8PIM - chains I and J of the 9 polymer chains in the assembly; structure by electron microscopy, 3.40 A resolution.

# Chain I
Molecule: DNA-directed RNA polymerase subunit beta
Source organism: Escherichia coli
Notes: EC 2.7.7.6
UniProt: P0A8V2 (RPOB_ECOLI); numbering as in UniProt (aligned over 1-1342)
Chain sequence (1342 residues; each row starts with the number of its first residue):
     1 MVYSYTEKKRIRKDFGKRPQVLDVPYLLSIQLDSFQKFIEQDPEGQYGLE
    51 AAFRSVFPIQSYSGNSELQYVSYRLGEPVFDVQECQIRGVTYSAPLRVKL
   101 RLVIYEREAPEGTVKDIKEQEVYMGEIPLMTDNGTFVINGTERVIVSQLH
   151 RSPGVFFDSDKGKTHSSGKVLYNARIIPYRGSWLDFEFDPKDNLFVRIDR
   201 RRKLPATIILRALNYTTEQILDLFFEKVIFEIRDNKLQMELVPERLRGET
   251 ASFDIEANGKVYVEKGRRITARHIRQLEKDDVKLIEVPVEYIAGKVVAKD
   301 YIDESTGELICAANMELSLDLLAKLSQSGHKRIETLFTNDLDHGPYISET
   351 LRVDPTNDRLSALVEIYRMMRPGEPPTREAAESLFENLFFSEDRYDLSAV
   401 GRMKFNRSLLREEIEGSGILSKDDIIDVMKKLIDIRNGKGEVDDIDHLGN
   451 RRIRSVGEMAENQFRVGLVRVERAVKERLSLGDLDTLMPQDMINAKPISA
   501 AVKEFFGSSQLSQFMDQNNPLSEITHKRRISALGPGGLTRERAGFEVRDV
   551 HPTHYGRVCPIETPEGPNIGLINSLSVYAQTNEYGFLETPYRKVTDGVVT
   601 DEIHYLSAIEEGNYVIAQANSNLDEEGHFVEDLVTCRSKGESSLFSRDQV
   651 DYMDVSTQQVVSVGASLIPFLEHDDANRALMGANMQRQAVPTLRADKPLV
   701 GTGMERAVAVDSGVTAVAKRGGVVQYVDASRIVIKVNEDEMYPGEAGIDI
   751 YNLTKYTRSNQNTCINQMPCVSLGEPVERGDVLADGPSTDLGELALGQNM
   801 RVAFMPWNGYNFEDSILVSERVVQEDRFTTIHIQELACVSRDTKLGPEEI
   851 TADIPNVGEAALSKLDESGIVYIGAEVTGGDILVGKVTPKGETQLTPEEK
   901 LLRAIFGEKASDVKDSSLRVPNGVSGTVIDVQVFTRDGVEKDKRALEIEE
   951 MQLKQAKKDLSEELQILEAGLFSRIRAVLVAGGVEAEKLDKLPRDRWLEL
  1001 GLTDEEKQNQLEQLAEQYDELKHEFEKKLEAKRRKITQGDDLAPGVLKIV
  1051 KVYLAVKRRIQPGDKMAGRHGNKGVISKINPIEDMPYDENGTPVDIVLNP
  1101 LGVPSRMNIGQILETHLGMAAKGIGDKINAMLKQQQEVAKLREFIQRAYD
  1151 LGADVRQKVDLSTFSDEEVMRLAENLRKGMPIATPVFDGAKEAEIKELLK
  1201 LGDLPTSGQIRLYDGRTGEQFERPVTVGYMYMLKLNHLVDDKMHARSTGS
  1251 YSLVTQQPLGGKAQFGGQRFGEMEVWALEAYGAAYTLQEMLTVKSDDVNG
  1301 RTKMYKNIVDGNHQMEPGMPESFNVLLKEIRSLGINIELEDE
Disordered / not traced: 891-911
Curated features (UniProtKB/Swiss-Prot):
  - modified residue (N6-acetyllysine): Lys1022, Lys1200

# Chain J
Molecule: DNA-directed RNA polymerase subunit beta'
Source organism: Escherichia coli
Notes: EC 2.7.7.6
UniProt: P0A8T7 (RPOC_ECOLI); residue numbers follow UniProt; this construct covers 2-1407
Chain sequence (1416 residues; each row starts with the number of its first residue):
     1 VKDLLKFLKAQTKTEEFDAIKIALASPDMIRSWSFGEVKKPETINYRTFK
    51 PERDGLFCARIFGPVKDYECLCGKYKRLKHRGVICEKCGVEVTQTKVRRE
   101 RMGHIELASPTAHIWFLKSLPSRIGLLLDMPLRDIERVLYFESYVVIEGG
   151 MTNLERQQILTEEQYLDALEEFGDEFDAKMGAEAIQALLKSMDLEQECEQ
   201 LREELNETNSETKRKKLTKRIKLLEAFVQSGNKPEWMILTVLPVLPPDLR
   251 PLVPLDGGRFATSDLNDLYRRVINRNNRLKRLLDLAAPDIIVRNEKRMLQ
   301 EAVDALLDNGRRGRAITGSNKRPLKSLADMIKGKQGRFRQNLLGKRVDYS
   351 GRSVITVGPYLRLHQCGLPKKMALELFKPFIYGKLELRGLATTIKAAKKM
   401 VEREEAVVWDILDEVIREHPVLLNRAPTLHRLGIQAFEPVLIEGKAIQLH
   451 PLVCAAYNADFDGDQMAVHVPLTLEAQLEARALMMSTNNILSPANGEPII
   501 VPSQDVVLGLYYMTRDCVNAKGEGMVLTGPKEAERLYRSGLASLHARVKV
   551 RITEYEKDANGELVAKTSLKDTTVGRAILWMIVPKGLPYSIVNQALGKKA
   601 ISKMLNTCYRILGLKPTVIFADQIMYTGFAYAARSGASVGIDDMVIPEKK
   651 HEIISEAEAEVAEIQEQFQSGLVTAGERYNKVIDIWAAANDRVSKAMMDN
   701 LQTETVINRDGQEEKQVSFNSIYMMADSGARGSAAQIRQLAGMRGLMAKP
   751 DGSIIETPITANFREGLNVLQYFISTHGARKGLADTALKTANSGYLTRRL
   801 VDVAQDLVVTEDDCGTHEGIMMTPVIEGGDVKEPLRDRVLGRVTAEDVLK
   851 PGTADILVPRNTLLHEQWCDLLEENSVDAVKVRSVVSCDTDFGVCAHCYG
   901 RDLARGHIINKGEAIGVIAAQSIGEPGTQLTMRTFHIGGAASRAAAESSI
   951 QVKNKGSIKLSNVKSVVNSSGKLVITSRNTELKLIDEFGRTKESYKVPYG
  1001 AVLAKGDGEQVAGGETVANWDPHTMPVITEVSGFVRFTDMIDGQTITRQT
  1051 DELTGLSSLVVLDSAERTAGGKDLRPALKIVDAQGNDVLIPGTDMPAQYF
  1101 LPGKAIVQLEDGVQISSGDTLARIPQESGGTKDITGGLPRVADLFEARRP
  1151 KEPAILAEISGIVSFGKETKGKRRLVITPVDGSDPYEEMIPKWRQLNVFE
  1201 GERVERGDVISDGPEAPHDILRLRGVHAVTRYIVNEVQDVYRLQGVKIND
  1251 KHIEVIVRQMLRKATIVNAGSSDFLEGEQVEYSRVKIANRELEANGKVGA
  1301 TYSRDLLGITKASLATESFISAASFQETTRVLTEAAVAGKRDELRGLKEN
  1351 VIVGRLIPAGTGYAYHQDRMRRRAAGEAPAAPQVTAEDASASLAELLNAG
  1401 LGGSDNELEVHHHHHH
Disordered / not traced: 1-14, 936-946, 1127-1133, 1376-1416
Differences from the reference sequence: expression tag (1, 1408-1416)
Bound ions: Zn2+ site 1: Cys70, Cys72, Cys85, Cys88; Mg2+: Asp460, Asp462 (shared with 2 residues of chain R); Zn2+ site 2: Cys814, Cys888, Cys895, Cys898
Curated features (UniProtKB/Swiss-Prot):
  - binding site (Zn(2+)): Cys70, Cys72, Cys85, Cys88, Cys814, Cys888, Cys895, Cys898
  - binding site (Mg(2+)): Asp460, Asp462, Asp464
  - modified residue: Lys983 (N6-acetyllysine)

# Chain I / chain J interface
Residue-residue contacts (326; chain I residue first):
  Ser166(I) - Lys1151(J)
  Ser167(I) - Trp1193(J)
  Phe545(I) - Ala784(J)  hydrophobic
  Phe545(I) - Arg933(J)
  Arg548(I) - Arg780(J)  hydrogen bond (backbone-side chain)
  Asp549(I) - Pro750(J)
  Val550(I) - Pro750(J)
  Val550(I) - His777(J)  hydrogen bond (backbone-side chain)
  Val550(I) - Arg780(J)
  His551(I) - Phe773(J)
  Pro552(I) - Phe773(J)
  Tyr555(I) - Val769(J)
  Tyr555(I) - Phe773(J)
  Pro560(I) - Phe773(J)  hydrophobic
  Pro560(I) - Thr776(J)
  Pro560(I) - Arg780(J)
  Ile561(I) - Tyr772(J)  hydrophobic
  Ile561(I) - Thr776(J)
  Thr563(I) - Arg780(J)
  Glu565(I) - Leu783(J)
  Gly566(I) - Ala787(J)
  Ile569(I) - Leu783(J)  hydrophobic
  Gly570(I) - Arg780(J)
  Asn573(I) - Arg780(J)
  Gln618(I) - Asn768(J)
  Asn620(I) - Asn768(J)
  Asn620(I) - Val769(J)
  Thr635(I) - Leu770(J)
  Arg637(I) - Leu770(J)
  Ser642(I) - Thr757(J)  hydrogen bond
  Ser642(I) - Leu770(J)
  Thr657(I) - Val769(J)
  Val660(I) - Phe773(J)  hydrophobic
  Leu671(I) - Tyr772(J)  hydrogen bond (backbone-side chain)
  Glu672(I) - Gly766(J)
  Glu672(I) - Leu767(J)
  Glu672(I) - Tyr772(J)
  His673(I) - Phe763(J)  hydrogen bond (side chain-backbone)
  His673(I) - Arg764(J)  hydrogen bond (side chain-backbone)
  His673(I) - Glu765(J)  hydrogen bond (side chain-backbone)
  His673(I) - Gly766(J)
  Asp674(I) - Phe763(J)
  Asp674(I) - Tyr772(J)  hydrogen bond (backbone-side chain)
  Asp675(I) - Phe763(J)
  Asp675(I) - Tyr772(J)  hydrogen bond (backbone-side chain)
  Ala676(I) - Tyr772(J)
  Ala676(I) - Ala779(J)  hydrophobic
  Asn677(I) - Ala779(J)
  Asn677(I) - Leu783(J)
  Ala679(I) - Tyr772(J)
  Phe804(I) - Ala637(J)
  Phe804(I) - Ser638(J)  hydrogen bond (backbone-side chain)
  Met805(I) - Ala633(J)
  Met805(I) - Gly636(J)
  Met805(I) - Ala637(J)
  Pro806(I) - Asp505(J)
  Pro806(I) - Ala632(J)
  Pro806(I) - Ala633(J)
  Pro806(I) - Ala637(J)
  Trp807(I) - Ala633(J)  hydrophobic
  Asn808(I) - Pro359(J)
  Asn808(I) - Phe629(J)
  Asn808(I) - Ala633(J)
  Gly809(I) - Val357(J)
  Gly809(I) - Pro359(J)
  Gly809(I) - Phe629(J)
  Tyr810(I) - Val357(J)
  Tyr810(I) - Pro359(J)
  Phe812(I) - Pro451(J)
  Phe812(I) - Phe461(J)  hydrophobic
  Phe812(I) - Gln504(J)
  Phe812(I) - Asp505(J)
  Phe812(I) - Phe629(J)  hydrophobic
  Glu813(I) - Gln504(J)  hydrogen bond
  Asp814(I) - Phe461(J)
  Ser815(I) - Val357(J)
  Ser815(I) - Phe461(J)
  Arg841(I) - Asp256(J)
  Arg841(I) - Gly257(J)
  Gly1063(I) - Val354(J)
  Gly1063(I) - Ala446(J)
  Lys1065(I) - Asp462(J)
  Lys1073(I) - Asp462(J)
  Gly1074(I) - Phe461(J)
  Val1075(I) - Phe461(J)
  Val1075(I) - Gly463(J)
  Ile1076(I) - Thr356(J)
  Ser1077(I) - Val357(J)
  Asn1099(I) - Asp505(J)  hydrogen bond
  Pro1100(I) - Ala637(J)
  Pro1100(I) - Ser638(J)
  Pro1100(I) - Val639(J)  hydrophobic
  Leu1101(I) - Gln504(J)
  Leu1101(I) - Leu508(J)  hydrophobic
  Leu1101(I) - Met725(J)  hydrophobic
  Leu1101(I) - Ala730(J)  hydrophobic
  Leu1101(I) - Arg731(J)
  Val1103(I) - Val639(J)  hydrophobic
  Pro1104(I) - Ile722(J)  hydrophobic
  Pro1104(I) - Met725(J)  hydrophobic
  Pro1104(I) - Leu740(J)  hydrophobic
  Ser1105(I) - Arg731(J)  hydrogen bond
  Ser1105(I) - Gly732(J)
  Ser1105(I) - Gln736(J)
  Arg1106(I) - Arg731(J)
  Met1107(I) - Gln736(J)
  Met1107(I) - Gln739(J)  hydrogen bond
  Met1107(I) - Leu740(J)  hydrophobic
  Met1107(I) - Phe763(J)  hydrophobic
  Ile1109(I) - Met644(J)  hydrophobic
  Ile1109(I) - Leu740(J)  hydrophobic
  Ile1112(I) - Val639(J)  hydrophobic
  Ile1112(I) - Ile641(J)
  Leu1113(I) - Ile641(J)  hydrophobic
  His1116(I) - Ile641(J)
  Phe1187(I) - Leu767(J)
  Phe1187(I) - Asn768(J)
  Phe1187(I) - Val769(J)  hydrophobic
  Phe1187(I) - Tyr772(J)  hydrophobic
  Glu1192(I) - Ile641(J)
  Glu1192(I) - Arg764(J)  salt bridge
  Gln1209(I) - Gly640(J)
  Gln1209(I) - Asp643(J)
  Glu1219(I) - Arg538(J)  salt bridge
  Glu1219(I) - Arg634(J)  salt bridge
  Phe1221(I) - Ala633(J)
  Phe1221(I) - Arg634(J)
  Glu1222(I) - Tyr512(J)  hydrogen bond
  Glu1222(I) - Tyr537(J)  hydrogen bond
  Glu1222(I) - Arg634(J)
  Glu1222(I) - Ser635(J)
  Arg1223(I) - Tyr512(J)
  Arg1223(I) - Ser635(J)  hydrogen bond (backbone-backbone)
  Arg1223(I) - Gly636(J)
  Arg1223(I) - Phe719(J)  hydrogen bond (side chain-backbone)
  Arg1223(I) - Ser721(J)  hydrogen bond
  Pro1224(I) - Gly636(J)
  Val1225(I) - Gly636(J)
  Val1225(I) - Ser638(J)
  Thr1226(I) - Ser638(J)  hydrogen bond (backbone-side chain)
  Thr1226(I) - Val639(J)  hydrogen bond (side chain-backbone)
  Thr1226(I) - Gly640(J)
  Val1239(I) - Val354(J)  hydrophobic
  Val1239(I) - Lys445(J)
  Asp1240(I) - Lys445(J)
  Lys1242(I) - Arg352(J)
  Lys1242(I) - Gln465(J)
  Met1243(I) - Arg352(J)
  Met1243(I) - Lys445(J)
  His1244(I) - Gly351(J)
  His1244(I) - Arg352(J)  hydrogen bond (backbone-backbone)
  Ala1245(I) - Ser350(J)
  Ala1245(I) - Met372(J)  hydrophobic
  Ala1245(I) - Glu375(J)
  Arg1246(I) - Asp348(J)  salt bridge
  Arg1246(I) - Tyr349(J)  hydrogen bond (backbone-backbone)
  Arg1246(I) - Ser350(J)  hydrogen bond (backbone-backbone)
  Arg1246(I) - Leu376(J)
  Ser1247(I) - Asp348(J)
  Ser1247(I) - Tyr349(J)
  Ser1247(I) - Glu375(J)  hydrogen bond
  Ser1247(I) - Leu376(J)
  Ser1247(I) - Lys378(J)
  Tyr1251(I) - Asp348(J)  hydrogen bond
  Leu1253(I) - Arg99(J)  hydrogen bond (backbone-side chain)
  Val1254(I) - Arg99(J)  hydrogen bond (backbone-side chain)
  Val1254(I) - Leu249(J)
  Val1254(I) - Pro251(J)  hydrophobic
  Thr1255(I) - Arg337(J)
  Thr1255(I) - Asn341(J)
  Gln1257(I) - Asn341(J)  hydrogen bond (side chain-backbone)
  Gln1257(I) - Lys345(J)
  Pro1258(I) - Arg346(J)
  Pro1258(I) - Asp348(J)
  Leu1259(I) - Arg346(J)
  Gly1260(I) - Arg346(J)
  Gly1267(I) - Arg346(J)  hydrogen bond (backbone-side chain)
  Gly1267(I) - Val347(J)
  Gly1267(I) - Ser350(J)
  Gln1268(I) - Arg346(J)
  Gln1268(I) - Val347(J)  hydrogen bond (backbone-backbone)
  Gln1268(I) - Ser350(J)  hydrogen bond (backbone-side chain)
  Gln1268(I) - Gly351(J)
  Gln1268(I) - Arg352(J)  hydrogen bond
  Arg1269(I) - Arg339(J)  hydrogen bond (side chain-backbone)
  Arg1269(I) - Gln340(J)  hydrogen bond (side chain-backbone)
  Arg1269(I) - Gly344(J)  hydrogen bond (side chain-backbone)
  Arg1269(I) - Lys345(J)
  Arg1269(I) - Arg346(J)
  Phe1270(I) - Gly344(J)
  Phe1270(I) - Lys345(J)  hydrogen bond (backbone-backbone)
  Phe1270(I) - Val347(J)  hydrophobic
  Phe1270(I) - His469(J)
  Glu1272(I) - Arg339(J)  salt bridge
  Glu1272(I) - Leu343(J)
  Glu1272(I) - Arg798(J)  salt bridge
  Met1273(I) - Thr428(J)
  Glu1274(I) - Asn424(J)  hydrogen bond
  Glu1274(I) - Arg425(J)
  Glu1274(I) - Ala426(J)
  Glu1274(I) - Thr428(J)  hydrogen bond
  Val1275(I) - Leu343(J)
  Trp1276(I) - Arg798(J)
  Trp1276(I) - Val801(J)
  Trp1276(I) - Val917(J)
  Trp1276(I) - Gln921(J)  hydrogen bond (backbone-side chain)
  Ala1277(I) - Thr428(J)
  Ala1277(I) - Arg431(J)
  Ala1277(I) - Ile434(J)  hydrophobic
  Ala1277(I) - Gln921(J)
  Leu1278(I) - Met484(J)  hydrophobic
  Glu1279(I) - Ala914(J)
  Glu1279(I) - Leu1347(J)
  Glu1279(I) - Val1351(J)
  Ala1280(I) - Arg431(J)
  Ala1280(I) - Ile918(J)
  Ala1280(I) - Gln921(J)
  Tyr1281(I) - Arg431(J)
  Tyr1281(I) - Ile434(J)  hydrogen bond (side chain-backbone)
  Tyr1281(I) - Gln435(J)
  Tyr1281(I) - Leu483(J)
  Tyr1281(I) - Met484(J)  hydrophobic
  Tyr1281(I) - Asn489(J)  hydrogen bond
  Gly1282(I) - Gly1360(J)
  Gly1282(I) - Thr1361(J)  hydrogen bond (backbone-backbone)
  Ala1283(I) - Glu479(J)
  Ala1284(I) - Glu479(J)
  Ala1284(I) - Ile1357(J)  hydrophobic
  Ala1284(I) - Ala1359(J)
  Ala1284(I) - Thr1361(J)
  Ala1284(I) - Gly1362(J)
  Tyr1285(I) - Glu475(J)
  Tyr1285(I) - Glu479(J)  hydrogen bond (backbone-side chain)
  Tyr1285(I) - Leu1356(J)
  Thr1286(I) - Ala476(J)
  Thr1286(I) - Glu479(J)  hydrogen bond
  Leu1287(I) - Val1351(J)  hydrophobic
  Leu1287(I) - Ile1357(J)  hydrophobic
  Gln1288(I) - Gly1354(J)  hydrogen bond (side chain-backbone)
  Gln1288(I) - Arg1355(J)
  Gln1288(I) - Leu1356(J)
  Glu1289(I) - Pro471(J)
  Glu1289(I) - Leu472(J)  hydrogen bond (side chain-backbone)
  Glu1289(I) - Thr473(J)  hydrogen bond (side chain-backbone)
  Glu1289(I) - Ala476(J)
  Met1290(I) - Val347(J)
  Met1290(I) - Leu422(J)  hydrophobic
  Leu1291(I) - Lys345(J)  hydrogen bond (backbone-side chain)
  Leu1291(I) - Val1351(J)
  Thr1292(I) - Gly1354(J)
  Lys1294(I) - Asp348(J)
  Lys1294(I) - Val470(J)  hydrogen bond (side chain-backbone)
  Lys1294(I) - Leu472(J)
  Ser1295(I) - Lys345(J)
  Ser1295(I) - Arg346(J)  hydrogen bond (side chain-backbone)
  Asp1296(I) - Lys345(J)  salt bridge
  Met1304(I) - Leu472(J)  hydrophobic
  Tyr1305(I) - Tyr349(J)
  Tyr1305(I) - Pro379(J)  hydrophobic
  Tyr1305(I) - Tyr382(J)
  Ile1308(I) - Pro379(J)  hydrophobic
  Ile1308(I) - Phe380(J)
  Ile1308(I) - Leu472(J)  hydrophobic
  Val1309(I) - Gly383(J)
  His1313(I) - Phe380(J)
  His1313(I) - Thr473(J)  hydrogen bond (backbone-side chain)
  His1313(I) - Leu474(J)
  His1313(I) - Gln477(J)
  Gly1318(I) - Glu15(J)
  Met1319(I) - Phe17(J)  hydrophobic
  Pro1320(I) - Val1353(J)
  Glu1321(I) - Arg99(J)
  Ser1322(I) - Asn341(J)  hydrogen bond (side chain-backbone)
  Ser1322(I) - Leu342(J)
  Phe1323(I) - Leu342(J)
  Phe1323(I) - Ile1352(J)  hydrophobic
  Val1325(I) - Arg99(J)
  Val1325(I) - Leu249(J)  hydrophobic
  Leu1326(I) - Ile331(J)  hydrophobic
  Leu1326(I) - Phe338(J)  hydrophobic
  Leu1326(I) - Leu342(J)  hydrophobic
  Lys1328(I) - Glu100(J)  hydrogen bond (side chain-backbone)
  Lys1328(I) - Met102(J)
  Lys1328(I) - Leu245(J)
  Lys1328(I) - Leu249(J)
  Glu1329(I) - Leu245(J)
  Glu1329(I) - Met330(J)
  Glu1329(I) - Ile331(J)
  Glu1329(I) - Arg337(J)  salt bridge
  Arg1331(I) - Trp33(J)
  Arg1331(I) - Pro243(J)
  Ser1332(I) - Met102(J)
  Ser1332(I) - Pro243(J)
  Ser1332(I) - Leu245(J)
  Ser1332(I) - Leu327(J)
  Leu1333(I) - His113(J)  hydrogen bond (backbone-side chain)
  Leu1333(I) - Trp115(J)  hydrophobic
  Leu1333(I) - Leu307(J)
  Leu1333(I) - Leu327(J)  hydrophobic
  Gly1334(I) - Ala25(J)  hydrogen bond (backbone-backbone)
  Ile1335(I) - Ile22(J)  hydrophobic
  Ile1335(I) - Ala23(J)
  Ile1335(I) - Trp115(J)  hydrophobic
  Ile1335(I) - Ala1336(J)  hydrophobic
  Asn1336(I) - Lys21(J)
  Asn1336(I) - Ile22(J)
  Asn1336(I) - Ala23(J)  hydrogen bond (backbone-backbone)
  Asn1336(I) - Ala25(J)
  Asn1336(I) - Met29(J)
  Asn1336(I) - Trp33(J)
  Ile1337(I) - Ile20(J)  hydrophobic
  Ile1337(I) - Lys21(J)
  Glu1338(I) - Ile20(J)
  Glu1338(I) - Lys21(J)  hydrogen bond (backbone-backbone)
  Leu1339(I) - Phe17(J)  hydrophobic
  Leu1339(I) - Ala19(J)
  Leu1339(I) - Ile20(J)  hydrophobic
  Glu1340(I) - Phe17(J)
  Glu1340(I) - Asp18(J)  hydrogen bond (backbone-backbone)
  Glu1340(I) - Ala19(J)  hydrogen bond (backbone-backbone)
  Glu1340(I) - Lys21(J)
  Glu1340(I) - Arg1341(J)  salt bridge
  Asp1341(I) - Glu16(J)
  Asp1341(I) - Asp18(J)
  Glu1342(I) - Asp18(J)
  Glu1342(I) - Arg1341(J)
Also at the interface, not in a pair above, chain I (161 interface residues in all): Gly544, His554, Cys559, Ala619, Gln1061, Pro1062, Lys1191, Lys1196, Ser1207, Thr1248, Gln1256, Phe1265, Gly1271, Arg1301, Gln1314, Met1315, Ile1330
Also at the interface, not in a pair above, chain J (184 interface residues in all): Leu24, Phe116, Val244, Pro246, Asp248, Tyr269, Ala328, Ser353, Ile355, Tyr360, Pro369, Lys371, Ile394, His430, Leu432, Cys454, Asp460, Ala467, Ser503, Leu544, His545, Asp642, Asn720, Arg744, Ser775, Lys781, Asp785, Leu788, Phe1319, Leu1332

# In short
The interface between chain I and chain J involves 161 residues on one side and 184 on the other, with 60
hydrogen bonds and 9 salt bridges. Polar pairs include Glu1192(I)-Arg764(J), Glu1219(I)-Arg538(J) and
Glu1219(I)-Arg634(J).
Here chain I is DNA-directed RNA polymerase subunit beta and chain J is DNA-directed RNA polymerase subunit
beta', both from Escherichia coli. Entry 8PIM (fully recruited RfaH bound to E. coli transcription complex
paused at ops site (not complementary scaffold)) was determined by electron microscopy (same publication as
8PEN, 8PFG, 8PFJ, 8PH9, 8PHK, 8PIB, 8PID and 8PIL).
